PDB entry 4K0K | X-ray diffraction, 3.40 A resolution | chains A and D of the 23 polymer chains in the assembly

Chain A:
Molecule: 16S ribosomal RNA
Organism: Thermus thermophilus
Sequence (1517 nucleotides; row label = number of the first residue in the row):
     6 UGGAGAGUUU GAUCCUGGCU CAGGGUGAAC GCUGGCGGCG UGCCUAAGAC AUGCAAGUCG
    66 UGCGGGCCGC GGGAUUUUAC UCCGUGGUCA GCGGCGGACG GGUGAGUAAC GCGUGGGUGA
   126 CCUACCCGGA AGAGGGGGAC AACCCGGGGA AACUCGGGCU AAUCCCCCAU GUGGACCCGC
   186 CCCUUGGGGU GUGUCCAAAG GGCUUUGCCC GCUUCCGGAU GGGCCCGCGU CCCAUCAGCU
   246 AGUUGGUGGG GUAAUGGCCC ACCAAGGCGA CGACGGGUAG CCGGUCUGAG AGGAUGGCCG
   306 GCCACAGGGG CACUGAGACA CGGGCCCCAC UCCUACGGGA GGCAGCAGUU AGGAAUCUUC
   366 CGCAAUGGGC GCAAGCCUGA CGGAGCGACG CCGCUUGGAG GAAGAAGCCC UUCGGGGUGU
   426 AAACUCCUGA ACCCGGGACG AAACCCCCGA CGAGGGGACU GACGGUACCG GGGUAAUAGC
   486 GCCGGCCAAC UCCGUGCCAG CAGCCGCGGU AAUACGGAGG GCGCGAGCGU UACCCGGAUU
   546 CACUGGGCGU AAAGGGCGUG UAGGCGGCCU GGGGCGUCCC AUGUGAAAGA CCACGGCUCA
   606 ACCGUGGGGG AGCGUGGGAU ACGCUCAGGC UAGACGGUGG GAGAGGGUGG UGGAAUUCCC
   666 GGAGUAGCGG UGAAAUGCGC AGAUACCGGG AGGAACGCCG AUGGCGAAGG CAGCCACCUG
   726 GUCCACCCGU GACGCUGAGG CGCGAAAGCG UGGGGAGCAA ACCGGAUUAG AUACCCGGGU
   786 AGUCCACGCC CUAAACGAUG CGCGCUAGGU CUCUGGGUCU CCUGGGGGCC GAAGCUAACG
   846 CGUUAAGCGC GCCGCCUGGG GAGUACGGCC GCAAGGCUGA AACUCAAAGG AAUUGACGGG
   906 GGCCCGCACA AGCGGUGGAG CAUGUGGUUU AAUUCGAAGC AACGCGAAGA ACCUUACCAG
   966 GCCUUGACAU GCUAGGGAAC CCGGGUGAAA GCCUGGGGUG CCCCGCGAGG GGAGCCCUAG
  1026 CACAGGUGCU GCAUGGCCGU CGUCAGCUCG UGCCGUGAGG UGUUGGGUUA AGUCCCGCAA
  1086 CGAGCGCAAC CCCCGCCGUU AGUUGCCAGC GGUUCGGCCG GGCACUCUAA CGGGACUGCC
  1146 CGCGAAAGCG GGAGGAAGGA GGGGACGACG UCUGGUCAGC AUGGCCCUUA CGGCCUGGGC
  1206 GACACACGUG CUACAAUGCC CACUACAAAG CGAUGCCACC CGGCAACGGG GAGCUAAUCG
  1266 CAAAAAGGUG GGCCCAGUUC GGAUUGGGGU CUGCAACCCG ACCCCAUGAA GCCGGAAUCG
  1326 CUAGUAAUCG CGGAUCAGCC AUGCCGCGGU GAAUACGUUC CCGGGCCUUG UACACACCGC
  1386 CCGUCACGCC AUGGGAGCGG GCUCUACCCG AAGUCGCCGG GAGCCUACGG GCAGGCGCCG
  1446 AGGGUAGGGC CCGUGACUGG GGCGAAGUCG UAACAAGGUA GCUGUACCGG AAGGUGCGGC
  1506 UGGAUCACCU CCUUUCU
Not modelled in the structure: 1512-1517
Differences from the reference sequence: conflict A79 (G131378 in 55771382)

Chain D:
Protein: 30S ribosomal protein S4
Organism: Thermus thermophilus
UniProt: P80373 (RS4_THET8); residue numbers follow UniProt; this construct covers 2-209
Chain sequence (208 residues; each row starts with the number of its first residue):
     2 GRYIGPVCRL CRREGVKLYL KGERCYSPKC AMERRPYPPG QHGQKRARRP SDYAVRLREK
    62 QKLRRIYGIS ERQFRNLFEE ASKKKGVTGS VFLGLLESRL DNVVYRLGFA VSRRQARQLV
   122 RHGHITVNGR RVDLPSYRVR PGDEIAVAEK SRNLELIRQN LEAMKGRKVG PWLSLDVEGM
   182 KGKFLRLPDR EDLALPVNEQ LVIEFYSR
Swiss-Prot annotation at these positions:
  - binding site (Zn(2+)): Cys9, Cys12, Cys26, Cys31

Chain A / chain D interface:
Residue-residue contacts (118):
  U6(A) - Lys86(D)  base contact
  A9(A) - Glu205(D)  hydrogen bond to the base
  A9(A) - Ser208(D)  base contact
  A9(A) - Arg209(D)  base contact
  A27(A) - Arg209(D)  hydrogen bond to the sugar
  G29(A) - Arg76(D)  salt bridge to the phosphate
  C397(A) - Arg73(D)  salt bridge to the phosphate
  C397(A) - Asn77(D)  hydrogen bond to the phosphate
  G398(A) - Gln74(D)  phosphate contact
  G398(A) - Leu135(D)  sugar contact
  G398(A) - Ser137(D)  hydrogen bond to the phosphate
  C399(A) - Gln74(D)  hydrogen bond to the phosphate
  C399(A) - Arg122(D)  hydrogen bond to the sugar
  C399(A) - Pro136(D)  phosphate contact
  C399(A) - Ser137(D)  hydrogen bond to the phosphate
  U400(A) - Gly2(D)  base contact
  U400(A) - Arg3(D)  phosphate contact
  U400(A) - Arg118(D)  salt bridge to the phosphate
  U400(A) - Arg122(D)  phosphate contact
  U401(A) - Gly2(D)  hydrogen bond to the base
  U401(A) - Arg3(D)  phosphate contact
  U401(A) - Ile5(D)  base contact
  G402(A) - Arg3(D)  phosphate contact
  G402(A) - Ile5(D)  phosphate contact
  G402(A) - Gln119(D)  hydrogen bond to the sugar
  G403(A) - Arg3(D)  salt bridge to the phosphate
  G403(A) - Ser113(D)  phosphate contact
  G403(A) - Arg115(D)  salt bridge to the phosphate
  G403(A) - Gln116(D)  hydrogen bond to the phosphate
  G403(A) - Gln119(D)  sugar contact
  A404(A) - Leu21(D)  phosphate contact
  A404(A) - Lys22(D)  phosphate contact
  A404(A) - Val112(D)  sugar contact
  A404(A) - Ser113(D)  hydrogen bond to the phosphate
  A404(A) - Arg115(D)  phosphate contact
  A404(A) - Gln116(D)  hydrogen bond to the sugar
  G405(A) - Lys22(D)  phosphate contact
  G405(A) - Glu24(D)  hydrogen bond to the phosphate
  G405(A) - Arg25(D)  hydrogen bond to the phosphate
  G406(A) - Arg25(D)  salt bridge to the phosphate
  A407(A) - Arg25(D)  salt bridge to the phosphate
  A407(A) - Lys30(D)  salt bridge to the phosphate
  A408(A) - Arg35(D)  salt bridge to the phosphate
  G409(A) - Arg35(D)  hydrogen bond to the base
  C415(A) - Gln42(D)  sugar contact
  G421(A) - Gln45(D)  hydrogen bond to the phosphate
  G422(A) - Arg36(D)  salt bridge to the phosphate
  G422(A) - Tyr38(D)  hydrogen bond to the phosphate
  G422(A) - Gly41(D)  hydrogen bond to the phosphate
  G422(A) - Gln42(D)  hydrogen bond to the sugar
  G422(A) - Gln45(D)  phosphate contact
  U423(A) - Arg13(D)  salt bridge to the phosphate
  U423(A) - Arg36(D)  salt bridge to the phosphate
  U423(A) - Pro40(D)  phosphate contact
  U423(A) - Gly41(D)  hydrogen bond to the phosphate
  G424(A) - Pro7(D)  phosphate contact
  G424(A) - Arg10(D)  salt bridge to the phosphate
  G424(A) - Arg36(D)  hydrogen bond to the phosphate
  U425(A) - Cys9(D)  phosphate contact
  U425(A) - Arg10(D)  phosphate contact
  U425(A) - Arg13(D)  salt bridge to the phosphate
  U425(A) - Lys22(D)  hydrogen bond to the phosphate
  U425(A) - Arg25(D)  hydrogen bond to the sugar
  U425(A) - Ala32(D)  phosphate contact
  U425(A) - Arg36(D)  salt bridge to the phosphate
  A426(A) - Pro7(D)  phosphate contact
  A426(A) - Val8(D)  hydrogen bond to the phosphate
  A426(A) - Cys9(D)  phosphate contact
  A426(A) - Arg10(D)  phosphate contact
  A426(A) - Lys22(D)  salt bridge to the phosphate
  C432(A) - Glu156(D)  sugar contact
  U433(A) - Gln119(D)  base contact
  U433(A) - His123(D)  hydrogen bond to the sugar
  U433(A) - His125(D)  hydrogen bond to the phosphate
  U433(A) - Leu155(D)  phosphate contact
  G434(A) - His123(D)  sugar contact
  G434(A) - His125(D)  salt bridge to the phosphate
  C474(A) - Arg132(D)  salt bridge to the phosphate
  G475(A) - Arg132(D)  salt bridge to the phosphate
  C492(A) - Tyr54(D)  sugar contact
  A493(A) - Ser52(D)  hydrogen bond to the phosphate
  A493(A) - Tyr54(D)  phosphate contact
  A493(A) - Ala55(D)  sugar contact
  A493(A) - Leu58(D)  sugar contact
  C495(A) - His43(D)  hydrogen bond to the base
  U496(A) - Gln42(D)  hydrogen bond to the sugar
  U496(A) - His43(D)  salt bridge to the phosphate
  U496(A) - Lys46(D)  salt bridge to the phosphate
  G524(A) - Gln42(D)  base contact
  G524(A) - His43(D)  base contact
  G525(A) - Gly41(D)  phosphate contact
  G525(A) - Gln42(D)  hydrogen bond to the sugar
  G526(A) - Arg10(D)  salt bridge to the phosphate
  G526(A) - Arg14(D)  hydrogen bond to the phosphate
  G526(A) - Pro40(D)  sugar contact
  G526(A) - Gly41(D)  sugar contact
  C527(A) - Arg10(D)  salt bridge to the phosphate
  C527(A) - Arg14(D)  salt bridge to the phosphate
  C527(A) - Arg59(D)  hydrogen bond to the phosphate
  G528(A) - Arg59(D)  salt bridge to the phosphate
  G528(A) - Gln62(D)  hydrogen bond to the phosphate
  G528(A) - Arg66(D)  salt bridge to the phosphate
  C529(A) - Lys61(D)  salt bridge to the phosphate
  C529(A) - Gln62(D)  hydrogen bond to the phosphate
  C529(A) - Arg65(D)  salt bridge to the phosphate
  C529(A) - Glu72(D)  phosphate contact
  G530(A) - Tyr4(D)  base contact
  G530(A) - Ser71(D)  hydrogen bond to the phosphate
  G530(A) - Glu72(D)  hydrogen bond to the phosphate
  G530(A) - Arg73(D)  hydrogen bond to the phosphate
  A531(A) - Gly2(D)  hydrogen bond to the phosphate
  G600(A) - Arg141(D)  salt bridge to the phosphate
  U603(A) - Arg132(D)  base contact
  U603(A) - Val133(D)  base contact
  U603(A) - Asp134(D)  hydrogen bond to the base
  U603(A) - Leu135(D)  base contact
  C604(A) - Leu135(D)  base contact
  C604(A) - Tyr138(D)  sugar contact
Also at the interface, not in a pair above, chain A (51 interface residues in all): G28, C396, C431, A435, A480, A483, A494
Also at the interface, not in a pair above, chain D (69 interface residues in all): Gly6, Gly23, Glu34, Arg57, Leu157, Phe206

In short:
Chain A and chain D form an interface of 51 and 69 residues respectively; the contacts include 39 hydrogen
bonds and 29 salt bridges. Polar contacts include A9(A)-Glu205(D), U401(A)-Gly2(D) and G409(A)-Arg35(D).
Curated annotation (UniProt) lists 4 Zn2+-binding residues on chain D.
Here chain A is 16S ribosomal RNA and chain D is 30S ribosomal protein S4, both from Thermus thermophilus.
Entry 4K0K (Crystal structure of the Thermus thermophilus 30S ribosomal subunit complexed with a serine-ASL
and mRNA containing ...) was determined by X-ray diffraction together with 4JV5 and 4JYA from the same study.
